Entry 7OOD (electron microscopy, 3.40 A resolution); this record covers chains 3 and p of the 31 polymer chains in the assembly.

[Chain 3]
Molecule: 23S ribosomal RNA
Source organism: Mycoplasma pneumoniae (strain ATCC 29342 / M129)
Sequence (2907 nucleotides; row label = number of the first residue in the row):
     1 UACAAUAAGU UACUAAGGGC UUAUGGUGGA UGCCUUGGCA CUAAUAGGCG AUGAAGGACG
    61 UGUUAACCUG CGAUAAGCUU CGGGUAGGUG GUAAGAACCU CAGAUCCGGA GAUUUCCGAA
   121 UGGAGCAAUC CGGUAGUUGG AAACAGCUAU CAUUAAUUGA UGAAUAAAUA GUCAAUUAAA
   181 GCAAUACGUG GUGAAGUGAA ACAUCUCAGU AGCCACAGGA AAAGAAAACG AAUGUGAUUC
   241 CGUGUGUAGU GGCGAGCGAA AGCGGAACAG GCCAAACUUA UCAUUAGAUA GGGGUUGUAG
   301 GGCUUGCAAU GUGGACUUGA AAACGAUAGA AGAAGCUGUU GGAAAGCAGC GCGCAAAAGG
   361 GUGAUAGCCC CGUAUUUGAA AUUGUUUUCA UACCUAGCGA GAUCCCUGAG UAGCUCGGAA
   421 AACGUUAUUU UGAGUGAAUC UGCCCAGACC AUUGGGUAAG CCUAAAUACU AAUUAGUGAC
   481 CGAUAGCGAA ACAGUACCGU GAGGGAAAGG UGAAAAGAAC CCAGAGAUGG GAGUGAAAUA
   541 GAUUCUGAAA CCAUAUGCCU ACAACGUGUC AGAGCACAUU AAUGUGUGAU GGCGUGCGUU
   601 UUGAAGUAUG AGCCGGCGAG UUAUGAUAGC AAGCGUUAGU UAACCAGGAG AUGGGGAGCU
   661 GUAGCGAAAG CGAGUUUUAA AAGAGCGUUU GUUUGUUAUU AUAGACCCGA AACGGGUUGA
   721 GCUAGUCAUG AGCAGGUUGA AGGUUGAGUA ACAUCAACUG GAGGACCGAA CCGACUCUCG
   781 UUGAAACGAU AGCGGAUGAC UUGUGAUUAG GGGUGAAAUU CCAAUCGAAA UCCGUGAUAG
   841 CUGGUUCUCG UCGAAAUAGC UUUAAGGCUA GCGUGAGAUC ACAAAUAAGU GGAGGUAAAG
   901 CUACUGAAUG UAUGAUGGCG CCACCUAGGC GUACUGAAUA CAAUUAAACU CUGAAUGCCA
   961 UUUAUUUUAU UCUCGCAGUC AGACAGUGGG GGAUAAGCUU CAUUGUCAAG AGGGGAAGAG
  1021 CCCAGAUCAU UAAAUAAGGU CCCCAAAAUA UACUAAGUGG AAAAGGAUGU GAAAGUGCUA
  1081 AAACAGCAAG GAUGUUGGCU UAGAAGCAGC CAUCGUUUAA AGAGUGCGUA ACAGCUCACU
  1141 UGUCGAGUGU UUUUGCGCCG AAGAUGUAAC GGGGCUAAGU AUAUUACCGA AUUUAUGGAU
  1201 AAGAUUUAUA UCUUGUGGUA GACGAGCGUU GUAUUGGAGU UGAAGUCAAA GCGUGAGCAU
  1261 UGGUGGAUCC AAUACAAGUG AGAAUGCCGG CAUGAGUAAC GCUUGGGAGU GAGAAUCUCC
  1321 CAAACCGAUU GACUAAGGUU UCCUGGACCA GGGUCGUCCU UCCAGGGUUA GUCUGGACCU
  1381 AAGCUGAGGC UGAAAAGCGU AGGCGAUGGA CAACAGGUUA AUAUUCCUGU ACUUACAGUU
  1441 AGACUGAUGG AGUGACAAAG AAGGUUUUCC ACCCCCAUAA UUGGAUUUGG GGAUAAAUCA
  1501 UAAGGUGGUA CAAUAGGCAA AUCCGUUGUG CAUAACAUUG AGUGAUGAUG UCGAGUGAAU
  1561 GAGUGAUCAA GUAGCGAAGG UGGUAUUAAU CAUGCUUUCA AGAAAAGCUU CUAGGGUUAA
  1621 UCUAGCUGUA ACCAGUACCG AGAACGAACA CACGUAGUCA AGGAGAGGAU CCUAAGGUUA
  1681 GCGAGUGAAC UAUAGCCAAG GAACUCUGCA AAUUAACCCC GUAAGUUAGC GAGAAGGGGU
  1741 GCUUAUGUAA AAGUAAGCCG CAGUGAAGAA CGAGGGGGGA CUGUUUAACU AAAACACAAC
  1801 UCUAUGCCAA ACCGUAAGGU GAUGUAUAUG GGGUGACACC UGCCCAGUGC UGGAAGGUUA
  1861 AAGAAGGAGG UUAGCGCAAG CGAAGCUUUU AACUGAAGCC CCAGUGAACG GCGGCCGUAA
  1921 CUAUAACGGU CCUAAGGUAG CGAAAUUCCU AGUCGGGUAA AUUCCGUCCC GCUUGAAUGG
  1981 UGUAACCAUC UCUUGACUGU CUCGGCUAUA GACUCGGUGA AAUCCAGGUA CGGGUGAAGA
  2041 CACCCGUUAG GCGCAACGGG ACGGAAAGAC CCCGUGAAGC UUUACUGUAG CUUAAUAUUG
  2101 AUCAGGACAU UAUCAUGUAG AGAAUAGGUA GGAGCAAUCG AUGCAAGUUC GCUAGGACUU
  2161 GUUGAUGCGA AAGGUGGAAU ACUACCCUUG GUUGUGUGCU GUUCUAAUUG GUAACUGUUA
  2221 UCCAGUUUCA AGACAGUGUU AGGUGGGCAG UUUGACUGGG GCGGUCGCCU CCUAAAAGGU
  2281 AACGGAGGCG UACAAAGGUA CCUUCAGUAC GGUUGGAAAU CGUAUGUAGA GUGUAAUGGU
  2341 GUAAGGGUGC UUGACUGUGA GACAUACAGG UCGAACAGGU GAGAAAUCAG GUCAUAGUGA
  2401 UCCGGUGGUC CAGUAUGGAA UGGCCAUCGC UCAACGGAUA AAAGCUACUC CGGGGAUAAC
  2461 AGGCUGAUAC UGCCCAAGAG UUCAUAUCGA CGGCAGUGUU UGGCACCUCG AUGUCGACUC
  2521 AUCUCAUCCU CGAGCUGAAG CAGGUUCGAA GGGUUCGGCU GUUCGCCGAU UAAAGAGAUA
  2581 CGUGAGUUGG GUUCAAACCG UCGUGAGACA GGUUGGUCCC UAUCUAUUGU GCCCGUAGGA
  2641 AGAUUGAAGA GUGUUGCUUC UAGUACGAGA GGACCGAAGC GAGGACACCU CUUAUGCUCC
  2701 AGUUGUAGCG CCAGCUGCAC CGCUGGGUAG UAACGUGUCU AUUAGAUAAA CGCUGAAAGC
  2761 AUCUAAGUGU GAAACUAUCU CAAAGAUUAA UCUUCCCAUU UCGCAAGAAA GUAAGAGCCG
  2821 UCAAAGACGA UGACGUUGAU AGGUUACAGG UGUAAGCAUA GUGAUAUGUU GAGCUGAGUA
  2881 AUACUAAUUG CUCGAGGACU UAUUGGA
Disordered / not traced: 1-7, 1560-1569, 2803-2806, 2901-2907

[Chain p]
Name: 50S ribosomal protein L20
Source organism: Mycoplasma pneumoniae (strain ATCC 29342 / M129)
UniProt: P78023 (RL20_MYCPN); residue numbers follow UniProt; this construct covers 1-127
Chain sequence (127 residues; numbered 1 to 127; the number before each row is that of its first residue):
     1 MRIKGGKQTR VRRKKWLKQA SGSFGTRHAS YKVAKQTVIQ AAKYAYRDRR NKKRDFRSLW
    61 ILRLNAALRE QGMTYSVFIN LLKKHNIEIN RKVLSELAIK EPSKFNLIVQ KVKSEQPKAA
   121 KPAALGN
Disordered / not traced: 115-127

[Chain 3 / chain p interface]
Pairs across the interface (125; chain 3 residue first):
  G19(3) / Phe-24(p)  sugar contact
  C20(3) / Gly-22(p)  sugar contact
  C20(3) / Ser-23(p)  sugar contact
  C20(3) / Phe-24(p)  phosphate contact
  C20(3) / Gly-25(p)  hydrogen bond to the phosphate
  C20(3) / His-28(p)  salt bridge to the phosphate
  U21(3) / Gly-22(p)  phosphate contact
  U21(3) / His-28(p)  salt bridge to the phosphate
  G32(3) / Lys-4(p)  salt bridge to the phosphate
  A479(3) / Met-1(p)  sugar contact
  C480(3) / Met-1(p)  hydrogen bond to the phosphate
  C481(3) / Met-1(p)  phosphate contact
  C481(3) / Arg-2(p)  hydrogen bond to the phosphate
  G482(3) / Arg-2(p)  salt bridge to the phosphate
  A485(3) / Arg-2(p)  sugar contact
  A548(3) / Arg-10(p)  hydrogen bond to the base
  A549(3) / Arg-10(p)  sugar contact
  C551(3) / Ala-29(p)  phosphate contact
  U567(3) / Phe-24(p)  sugar contact
  U567(3) / Arg-27(p)  hydrogen bond to the base
  U567(3) / Gln-40(p)  phosphate contact
  U567(3) / Tyr-44(p)  hydrogen bond to the phosphate
  G568(3) / Ser-23(p)  phosphate contact
  G568(3) / Phe-24(p)  hydrogen bond to the phosphate
  G568(3) / Ala-41(p)  sugar contact
  G568(3) / Tyr-44(p)  base contact
  U569(3) / Ala-41(p)  sugar contact
  U569(3) / Tyr-44(p)  hydrogen bond to the sugar
  U569(3) / Ala-45(p)  sugar contact
  U569(3) / Asp-48(p)  hydrogen bond to the sugar
  C570(3) / Asp-48(p)  sugar contact
  C570(3) / Lys-52(p)  sugar contact
  A571(3) / Lys-52(p)  salt bridge to the phosphate
  A571(3) / Phe-56(p)  sugar contact
  U587(3) / Gly-22(p)  phosphate contact
  G592(3) / Asp-48(p)  hydrogen bond to the base
  C593(3) / Arg-47(p)  hydrogen bond to the base
  G594(3) / Tyr-44(p)  hydrogen bond to the sugar
  G594(3) / Arg-47(p)  hydrogen bond to the sugar
  G596(3) / Gln-36(p)  hydrogen bond to the base
  G596(3) / Gln-40(p)  phosphate contact
  C597(3) / Gln-36(p)  sugar contact
  C597(3) / Lys-43(p)  salt bridge to the phosphate
  A611(3) / Lys-32(p)  sugar contact
  C613(3) / Ser-30(p)  hydrogen bond to the phosphate
  C613(3) / Lys-32(p)  salt bridge to the phosphate
  C614(3) / Ser-30(p)  hydrogen bond to the phosphate
  C614(3) / Tyr-31(p)  hydrogen bond to the phosphate
  C614(3) / Lys-32(p)  salt bridge to the phosphate
  G615(3) / Arg-10(p)  sugar contact
  G615(3) / Arg-13(p)  salt bridge to the phosphate
  G616(3) / Arg-13(p)  salt bridge to the phosphate
  C617(3) / Lys-4(p)  phosphate contact
  G1012(3) / Arg-54(p)  hydrogen bond to the sugar
  G1013(3) / Arg-54(p)  salt bridge to the phosphate
  C1028(3) / Tyr-46(p)  hydrogen bond to the phosphate
  A1029(3) / Arg-49(p)  salt bridge to the phosphate
  A1029(3) / Arg-50(p)  salt bridge to the phosphate
  U1030(3) / Arg-49(p)  phosphate contact
  U1030(3) / Lys-52(p)  salt bridge to the phosphate
  U1030(3) / Lys-53(p)  salt bridge to the phosphate
  U1031(3) / Lys-52(p)  salt bridge to the phosphate
  U1031(3) / Lys-53(p)  phosphate contact
  U1031(3) / Phe-56(p)  base contact
  U1031(3) / Trp-60(p)  phosphate contact
  A1032(3) / Trp-60(p)  phosphate contact
  A1033(3) / Arg-57(p)  salt bridge to the phosphate
  A1033(3) / Lys-92(p)  hydrogen bond to the phosphate
  A1034(3) / Arg-57(p)  salt bridge to the phosphate
  A1034(3) / Lys-92(p)  salt bridge to the phosphate
  A1045(3) / Ser-58(p)  hydrogen bond to the sugar
  A1045(3) / Ile-61(p)  sugar contact
  A1046(3) / Ile-61(p)  sugar contact
  A1046(3) / Leu-62(p)  phosphate contact
  A1046(3) / Asn-65(p)  hydrogen bond to the phosphate
  A1046(3) / Tyr-75(p)  phosphate contact
  A1046(3) / Ser-76(p)  hydrogen bond to the phosphate
  A1047(3) / Asn-65(p)  hydrogen bond to the phosphate
  A1047(3) / Arg-69(p)  salt bridge to the phosphate
  A1047(3) / Thr-74(p)  hydrogen bond to the phosphate
  A1047(3) / Tyr-75(p)  phosphate contact
  A1047(3) / Ser-76(p)  hydrogen bond to the phosphate
  A1048(3) / Arg-69(p)  salt bridge to the phosphate
  A1048(3) / Thr-74(p)  phosphate contact
  A1186(3) / Ser-76(p)  hydrogen bond to the sugar
  A1186(3) / Asn-80(p)  hydrogen bond to the sugar
  C1187(3) / Tyr-75(p)  sugar contact
  C1187(3) / Ser-76(p)  sugar contact
  C1187(3) / Ile-79(p)  sugar contact
  C1187(3) / Asn-80(p)  phosphate contact
  C1187(3) / Lys-83(p)  salt bridge to the phosphate
  C1188(3) / Arg-57(p)  salt bridge to the phosphate
  C1188(3) / Tyr-75(p)  hydrogen bond to the phosphate
  G1189(3) / Arg-57(p)  salt bridge to the phosphate
  A1190(3) / Arg-54(p)  salt bridge to the phosphate
  A1191(3) / Arg-54(p)  salt bridge to the phosphate
  G1228(3) / Gln-8(p)  sugar contact
  U1229(3) / Ile-3(p)  sugar contact
  U1229(3) / Gln-8(p)  sugar contact
  U1230(3) / Met-1(p)  base contact
  U1230(3) / Ile-3(p)  sugar contact
  G1231(3) / Met-1(p)  sugar contact
  G1245(3) / Lys-7(p)  phosphate contact
  U1246(3) / Lys-7(p)  salt bridge to the phosphate
  C1247(3) / Lys-14(p)  phosphate contact
  A1249(3) / Lys-18(p)  salt bridge to the phosphate
  A1256(3) / Lys-15(p)  salt bridge to the phosphate
  G1257(3) / Lys-15(p)  base contact
  G1278(3) / Met-1(p)  hydrogen bond to the phosphate
  G1278(3) / Arg-2(p)  sugar contact
  G1278(3) / Ile-3(p)  sugar contact
  A1281(3) / Thr-9(p)  hydrogen bond to the phosphate
  A1281(3) / Arg-12(p)  sugar contact
  A1281(3) / Arg-13(p)  sugar contact
  G1282(3) / Arg-12(p)  salt bridge to the phosphate
  G1282(3) / Arg-13(p)  salt bridge to the phosphate
  G1282(3) / Tyr-31(p)  phosphate contact
  G1282(3) / Lys-32(p)  sugar contact
  G1282(3) / Lys-35(p)  hydrogen bond to the base
  G1282(3) / Gln-36(p)  hydrogen bond to the base
  A2026(3) / Thr-26(p)  phosphate contact
  A2026(3) / Arg-27(p)  hydrogen bond to the base
  A2026(3) / Val-33(p)  sugar contact
  G2027(3) / Thr-26(p)  phosphate contact
  G2028(3) / Phe-24(p)  base contact
Also at the interface, not in a pair above, chain 3 (74 interface residues in all): U31, A483, A550, G618, C847, A1026, A1248, C1258, A1277, U1279
Also at the interface, not in a pair above, chain p (60 interface residues in all): Gly-6, Ser-21, Asp-55, Arg-91, Val-93

[Overview]
74 residues of chain 3 and 60 residues of chain p are in contact; the contacts include 34 hydrogen bonds and
31 salt bridges. Among the polar pairs are A548(3)/Arg-10(p), U567(3)/Arg-27(p) and G592(3)/Asp-48(p).
Chain 3 is 23S ribosomal RNA and chain p is 50S ribosomal protein L20, both from Mycoplasma pneumoniae (strain
ATCC 29342 / M129); the structure, Mycoplasma pneumoniae 50S subunit of ribosomes in chloramphenicol-treated
cells, was determined by electron microscopy together with 7OOC, 7P6Z, 7PAH, 7PAI, 7PAJ, 7PAK and 23 further
entries from the same study.
